3CZ3 - chains A and D of the 8 polymer chains in the assembly; structure by X-ray diffraction, 3.23 A resolution.

# Chain A (and D)
Molecule: Protein 2b
From: Tomato aspermy virus
Notes: fragment: Tav2b N69; chain D of this document is another copy of the same molecule, construct and numbering; everything in this record applies to it too
Reference sequence: Q8UYT3 (ORF2B_TAV); numbering as in UniProt (aligned over 1-69)
Amino-acid sequence (70 residues; numbered 0 to 69; the number before each row is that of its first residue; numbering starts at 0):
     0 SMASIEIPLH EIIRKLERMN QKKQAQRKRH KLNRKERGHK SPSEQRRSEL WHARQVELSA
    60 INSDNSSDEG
Disordered / not traced: 0-2, 59-69
Sequence notes: expression tag (0)
Swiss-Prot annotation at these positions:
  - region: L8 to M18 (Homotetramerization)
  - motif: R26 to K30 (Nuclear localization signal)

# How chain A and chain D interact
Residue-residue contacts (8):
  S3(A) - E10(D)
  I6(A) - I6(D)  hydrophobic
  I6(A) - E10(D)
  I6(A) - K14(D)  hydrogen bond (backbone-side chain)
  L8(A) - K14(D)
  I11(A) - I11(D)  hydrophobic
  K14(A) - I6(D)  hydrogen bond (side chain-backbone)
  K14(A) - L8(D)
Interface residues without a listed pair, chain A (7 interface residues in all): E10, R17
Interface residues without a listed pair, chain D (6 interface residues in all): P7

# In short
Chain A and chain D form an interface of 7 and 6 residues respectively; the contacts include 2 hydrogen bonds.
The hydrogen-bonded pair is I6(A)-K14(D).
Both chains are Protein 2b (Tomato aspermy virus). Entry 3CZ3 (Crystal structure of Tomato Aspermy Virus 2b in
complex with siRNA) was determined by X-ray diffraction.
